Entry 6QZD (X-ray diffraction, 2.66 A resolution); this record covers chains AAA and CCC of the 3 polymer chains in the assembly.

Chain AAA:
Molecule: HLA class II histocompatibility antigen, DR alpha chain
From: Homo sapiens
UniProtKB: P01903 (DRA_HUMAN); residues 3-182 here correspond to UniProt positions 28-207 (UniProt number = residue number + 25)
Sequence (180 residues; row label = number of the first residue in the row):
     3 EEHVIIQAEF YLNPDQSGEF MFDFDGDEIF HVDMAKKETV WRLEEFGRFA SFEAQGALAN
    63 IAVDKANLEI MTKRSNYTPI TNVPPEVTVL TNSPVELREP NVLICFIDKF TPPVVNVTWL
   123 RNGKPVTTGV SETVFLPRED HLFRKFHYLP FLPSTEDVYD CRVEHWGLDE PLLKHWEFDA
Disulfide bonds: C107-C163
UniProt features mapped onto this chain:
  - region: E179 to A182 (Connecting peptide)
  - site: Q9 (Self- and pathogen-derived peptide antigen), G49 (Self-peptide antigen), F51 (Self- and pathogen-derived peptide antigen), A52 (Self-peptide antigen), S53 (Self- and pathogen-derived peptide antigen), E55 (Pathogen-derived peptide antigen), N62 (Self- and pathogen-derived peptide antigen), N69 (Pathogen-derived peptide antigen), R76 (Self- and pathogen-derived peptide antigen)
  - glycosylation (N-linked (GlcNAc...) asparagine): N78, N118

Chain CCC:
Molecule: Matrix protein 1
UniProtKB: P05777 (M1_I33A0); residues 5-18 here correspond to UniProt positions 17-30 (UniProt number = residue number + 12)
Sequence (14 residues; row label = number of the first residue in the row):
     5 SGPLKAEIAQ RLED

Interface between chain AAA and chain CCC:
Residue-residue contacts (26; chain AAA residue first):
  Q9(AAA) - A10(CCC)
  Q9(AAA) - E11(CCC)  hydrogen bond (side chain-backbone)
  F22(AAA) - A10(CCC)  hydrophobic
  F24(AAA) - K9(CCC)
  F51(AAA) - S5(CCC)  hydrogen bond (backbone-backbone)
  F51(AAA) - G6(CCC)
  A52(AAA) - G6(CCC)
  S53(AAA) - G6(CCC)  hydrogen bond (backbone-backbone)
  S53(AAA) - P7(CCC)
  S53(AAA) - L8(CCC)  hydrogen bond (backbone-backbone)
  F54(AAA) - L8(CCC)
  F54(AAA) - A10(CCC)  hydrophobic
  N62(AAA) - E11(CCC)
  N62(AAA) - I12(CCC)
  N62(AAA) - A13(CCC)  hydrogen bond (side chain-backbone)
  V65(AAA) - A13(CCC)  hydrophobic
  V65(AAA) - Q14(CCC)
  V65(AAA) - R15(CCC)
  D66(AAA) - A13(CCC)
  A68(AAA) - R15(CCC)
  N69(AAA) - Q14(CCC)  hydrogen bond (side chain-backbone)
  N69(AAA) - R15(CCC)
  N69(AAA) - L16(CCC)  hydrogen bond (side chain-backbone)
  I72(AAA) - L16(CCC)
  I72(AAA) - D18(CCC)
  M73(AAA) - L16(CCC)  hydrophobic
Other interface residues (no listed pair), chain AAA (18 interface residues in all): E11, F32, W43, R76
Other interface residues (no listed pair), chain CCC (14 interface residues in all): E17

In short:
18 residues of chain AAA and 14 residues of chain CCC are in contact; the contacts include 7 hydrogen bonds.
Among the polar pairs are Q9(AAA)-E11(CCC), N62(AAA)-A13(CCC) and N69(AAA)-Q14(CCC).
Here chain AAA is HLA class II histocompatibility antigen, DR alpha chain (Homo sapiens) and chain CCC is
Matrix protein 1. Entry 6QZD (HLA-DR1 with SGP Influenza Matrix Peptide) was determined by X-ray diffraction
together with 6QZA and 6QZC from the same study.
